2QIZ - chain A; structure by X-ray diffraction, 2.56 A resolution.

[Chain A]
Protein: Ubiquitin conjugation factor E4
Source organism: Saccharomyces cerevisiae
UniProt: P54860 (UFD2_YEAST); numbering as in UniProt (aligned over 1-961)
Amino-acid sequence (982 residues; each row starts with the number of its first residue; numbers below 1 keep their minus sign (Gly-20 is residue -20)):
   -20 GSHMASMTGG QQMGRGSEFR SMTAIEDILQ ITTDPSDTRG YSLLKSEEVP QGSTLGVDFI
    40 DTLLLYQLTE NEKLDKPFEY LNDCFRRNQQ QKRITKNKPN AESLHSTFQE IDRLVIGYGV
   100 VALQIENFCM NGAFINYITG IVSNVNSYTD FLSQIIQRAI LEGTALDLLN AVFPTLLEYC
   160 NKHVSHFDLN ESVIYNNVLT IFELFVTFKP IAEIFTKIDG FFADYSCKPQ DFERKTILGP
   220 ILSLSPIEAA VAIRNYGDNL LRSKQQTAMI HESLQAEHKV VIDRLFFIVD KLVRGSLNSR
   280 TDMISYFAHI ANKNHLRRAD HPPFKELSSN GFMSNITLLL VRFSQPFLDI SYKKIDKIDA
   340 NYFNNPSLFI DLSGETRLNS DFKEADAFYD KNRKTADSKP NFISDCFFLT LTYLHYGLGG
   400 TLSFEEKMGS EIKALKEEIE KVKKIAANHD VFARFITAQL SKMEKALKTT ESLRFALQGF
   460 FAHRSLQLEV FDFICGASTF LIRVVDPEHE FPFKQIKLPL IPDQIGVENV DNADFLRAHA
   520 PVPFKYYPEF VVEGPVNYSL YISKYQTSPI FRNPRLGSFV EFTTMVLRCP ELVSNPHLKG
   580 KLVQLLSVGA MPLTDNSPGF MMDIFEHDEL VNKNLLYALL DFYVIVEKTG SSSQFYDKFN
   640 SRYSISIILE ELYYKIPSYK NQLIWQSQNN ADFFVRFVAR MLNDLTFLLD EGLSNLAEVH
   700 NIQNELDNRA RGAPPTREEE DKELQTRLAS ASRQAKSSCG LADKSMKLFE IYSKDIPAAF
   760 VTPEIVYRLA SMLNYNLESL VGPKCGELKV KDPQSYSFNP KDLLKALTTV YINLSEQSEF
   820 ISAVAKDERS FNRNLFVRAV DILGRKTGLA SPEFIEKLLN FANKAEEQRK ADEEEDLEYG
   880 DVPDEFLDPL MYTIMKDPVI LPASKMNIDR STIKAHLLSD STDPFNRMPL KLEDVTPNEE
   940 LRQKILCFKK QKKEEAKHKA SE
Unresolved in the structure: -20 to -6, 28-34, 708-717, 955-961
Sequence notes: expression tag (-20 to 0); engineered mutation Leu102 (Ser in P54860), Val677 (Asp in P54860)
Bound ions: K+: Phe166, Ser222

[In short]
Phe166 and Ser222 coordinate K+.
Chain A is Ubiquitin conjugation factor E4 (Saccharomyces cerevisiae); the structure, Structure of the yeast
U-box-containing ubiquitin ligase Ufd2p, was determined by X-ray diffraction, deposited together with 2QJ0.
